PDB entry 7C07 | X-ray diffraction, 3.20 A resolution | chains A and C of the 3 polymer chains in the assembly

# Chain A
Name: Splicing factor U2AF 23 kDa subunit
Source organism: Schizosaccharomyces pombe 972h-
Reference sequence: Q09176 (U2AF1_SCHPO); residues 1-216 here = UniProt positions 1-216
Sequence (216 residues; row label = number of the first residue in the row):
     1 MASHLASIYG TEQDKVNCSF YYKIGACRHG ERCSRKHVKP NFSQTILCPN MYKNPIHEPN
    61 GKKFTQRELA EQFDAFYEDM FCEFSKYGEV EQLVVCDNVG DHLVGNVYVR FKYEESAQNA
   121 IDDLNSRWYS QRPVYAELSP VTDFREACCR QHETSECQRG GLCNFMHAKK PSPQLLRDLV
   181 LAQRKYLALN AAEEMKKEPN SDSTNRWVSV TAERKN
Disordered / not traced: 1, 195-216
Ion coordination: Zn2+ site 1: Cys-18, Cys-27, Cys-33, His-37; Zn2+ site 2: Cys-149, Cys-157, Cys-163, His-167
Curated features (UniProtKB/Swiss-Prot):
  - zinc finger: Glu-12 to Pro-40 (C3H1-type 1), Asp-143 to Lys-170 (C3H1-type 2)
Reported in the primary citation:
  - binding site for the 6-nt RNA strand (chain C): Arg-32
  - mutagenesis - S34F, S34Y: increased binding to 5'-UAAGGU
  - mutagenesis - S34F (Kd 0.77 uM), S34Y (Kd 0.63 uM): increased binding to 5'-UCAGGU

# Chain C
Molecule: 6-nt RNA strand
Sequence (6 nucleotides; row label = number of the first residue in the row; numbering starts at 0):
     0 UAAGGU
Disordered / not traced: 0

# Chain A / chain C interface
Contacting residue pairs - 36 pairs, chain A then chain C:
  Gly-10(A) with U5(C), phosphate contact
  Thr-11(A) with U5(C), phosphate contact
  Glu-12(A) with A2(C), hydrogen bond to the sugar; G3(C), hydrogen bond to the sugar; G4(C), sugar contact; U5(C), hydrogen bond to the phosphate
  Lys-15(A) with A2(C), salt bridge to the phosphate
  Phe-20(A) with A2(C), stacking on the base
  Lys-23(A) with G4(C), hydrogen bond to the sugar; U5(C), phosphate contact
  Cys-27(A) with A2(C), hydrogen bond to the base
  Arg-28(A) with A1(C), sugar contact; A2(C), base contact
  His-29(A) with A1(C), stacking on the base; A2(C), base contact
  Arg-32(A) with A1(C), hydrogen bond to the base
  Cys-33(A) with A1(C), base contact
  Ser-34(A) with A1(C), hydrogen bond to the base
  Arg-35(A) with A1(C), hydrogen bond to the sugar; A2(C), hydrogen bond to the base
  Arg-145(A) with G4(C), base contact
  Glu-146(A) with G4(C), hydrogen bond to the base
  Ala-147(A) with G4(C), base contact
  Cys-148(A) with G4(C), hydrogen bond to the base
  Cys-149(A) with G3(C), hydrogen bond to the base; G4(C), base contact
  Arg-150(A) with G4(C), hydrogen bond to the base; U5(C), base contact
  Gln-151(A) with G3(C), base contact; G4(C), base contact
  Arg-159(A) with G3(C), salt bridge to the phosphate
  Cys-163(A) with G3(C), hydrogen bond to the base
  Asn-164(A) with A2(C), base contact; G3(C), hydrogen bond to the base
  Phe-165(A) with G3(C), base contact; G4(C), stacking on the base
Other interface residues (no listed pair), chain A (27 interface residues in all): Gln-13, Cys-18, Cys-157

# Summary
27 residues of chain A face 5 of chain C across their interface; the contacts include 15 hydrogen bonds, 2
salt bridges and 3 aromatic stacking contacts. Polar pairs include Cys-27(A)/A2(C), Arg-32(A)/A1(C) and
Ser-34(A)/A1(C). The paper reports a binding site for the 6-nt RNA strand (chain C) at Arg-32(A); S34F and
S34Y of chain A increase binding to 5'-UAAGGU.
Here chain A is Splicing factor U2AF 23 kDa subunit (Schizosaccharomyces pombe 972h-) and chain C is a 6-nt
RNA strand. Entry 7C07 (Crystal structure of yeast U2AF1 complex bound to 5'-AAGGU RNA) was determined by
X-ray diffraction together with 7C06 and 7C08 from the same study.
